Entry 8EGI (X-ray diffraction, 2.30 A resolution); this record covers chains A and C of the 4 polymer chains in the assembly.

Chain A (and C):
Molecule: Hemoglobin subunit alpha
From: Homo sapiens
Notes: chain C of this document is another copy of the same molecule, construct and numbering; everything in this record applies to it too
UniProtKB: P69905 (HBA_HUMAN); residues 0-141 here correspond to UniProt positions 1-142 (UniProt number = residue number + 1)
Sequence (142 residues; row label = number of the first residue in the row; numbering starts at 0):
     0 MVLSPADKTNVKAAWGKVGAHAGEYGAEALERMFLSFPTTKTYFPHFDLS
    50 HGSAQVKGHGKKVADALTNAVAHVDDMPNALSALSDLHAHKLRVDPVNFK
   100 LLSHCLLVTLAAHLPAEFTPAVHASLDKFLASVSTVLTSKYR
Not modelled in the structure: 0
UniProt features mapped onto this chain:
  - binding site (O2): His58
  - binding site (heme b): His87
  - site: Thr8, Asn9 (Microbial infection: Cleavage), Lys11 (Not glycated), Ala13, Trp14 (Microbial infection: Cleavage), Tyr24, Gly25 (Microbial infection: Cleavage), Leu29, Glu30 (Microbial infection: Cleavage), His45, Phe46 (Microbial infection: Cleavage), Asp47, Leu48 (Microbial infection: Cleavage), Ser52, Ala53 (Microbial infection: Cleavage), Val55, Lys56 (Microbial infection: Cleavage), Lys56 (Not glycated), Gly59, Lys60 (Microbial infection: Cleavage), Lys60 (Not glycated), Lys90 (Not glycated), Leu91, Arg92 (Microbial infection: Cleavage), Lys99 (Not glycated), Leu106, Val107 (Microbial infection: Cleavage), Thr108, Leu109 (Microbial infection: Cleavage), Val121, His122 (Microbial infection: Cleavage), Ser133, Thr134 (Microbial infection: Cleavage)
  - modified residue: Ser3 (Phosphoserine), Lys7 (N6-succinyllysine), Thr8 (Phosphothreonine), Lys11 (N6-succinyllysine), Lys16 (N6-acetyllysine), Tyr24 (Phosphotyrosine), Ser35 (Phosphoserine), Lys40 (N6-succinyllysine), Ser49 (Phosphoserine), Ser102 (Phosphoserine), Thr108 (Phosphothreonine), Ser124 (Phosphoserine), Ser131 (Phosphoserine), Thr134 (Phosphothreonine), Thr137 (Phosphothreonine), Ser138 (Phosphoserine)
  - glycosylation (N-linked (Glc) (glycation) lysine): Lys7, Lys16, Lys40, Lys61
Glycans and other covalent adducts: compound VZN linked to Val1
Ion coordination: heme Fe near His87 (its only coordinating residue here)
Residues lining bound ligands:
  - carbon monoxide (CMO): Leu29, Phe43, His58, Val62, His87
  - heme (HEM): Met32, Thr39, Tyr42, Phe43, His45, Phe46, His58, Lys61, Val62, Ala65, Leu66, Leu83, Leu86, His87, Leu91, Val93, Asn97, Phe98, Leu101, Ser133, Leu136
  - VZN ({6-[(3-hydroxy-2-methylphenoxy)methyl]pyridin-2-yl}methyl nitrate): Leu2, Val73, Asp74, Asp75, Met76, Pro77, Lys127, Ala130, Ser131, Thr134, Val135
Reported in the primary citation:
  - binding site for VZN: Val1, Met76, Pro77, Ser131, Thr134, Ser138

Interface between chain A and chain C:
Contacting residue pairs (16; chain A residue first):
  Val1(A) with Ser138(C), hydrogen bond (backbone-side chain); Tyr140(C), hydrophobic
  Leu2(A) with Tyr140(C)
  Ser3(A) with Tyr140(C)
  Pro4(A) with Tyr140(C)
  Pro77(A) with Val1(C), hydrophobic
  Lys127(A) with Ser138(C), hydrogen bond; Lys139(C), hydrogen bond (side chain-backbone)
  Val135(A) with Val1(C), hydrophobic
  Ser138(A) with Val1(C), hydrogen bond (side chain-backbone); Lys127(C), hydrogen bond
  Lys139(A) with Lys127(C), hydrogen bond (backbone-side chain)
  Tyr140(A) with Val1(C); Leu2(C); Ser3(C); Pro4(C)
Other interface residues (no listed pair), chain A (12 interface residues in all): Asp6, Arg141
Other interface residues (no listed pair), chain C (12 interface residues in all): Asp6, Pro77, Val135, Arg141

In short:
Chain A and chain C each contribute 12 residues to their interface, with 6 hydrogen bonds. Among the polar
pairs are Val1(A)-Ser138(C), Lys127(A)-Ser138(C) and Lys127(A)-Lys139(C). Chain A binds carbon monoxide and
heme. Covalently linked compound VZN: at Val1(A). The paper reports a binding site for VZN at Val1(A),
Met76(A) and Pro77(A) among others.
Chain A and chain C are both Hemoglobin subunit alpha (Homo sapiens); the structure, X-ray structure of
carbonmonoxy hemoglobin in complex with VZHE039-NO, was determined by X-ray diffraction.
